8XTV - chains A and B; structure by X-ray diffraction, 1.99 A resolution.

[Chain A (and B)]
Name: 4-hydroxyphenylpyruvate dioxygenase
From: Aedes aegypti
Notes: chain B of this document is another copy of the same molecule, construct and numbering; everything in this record applies to it too
UniProt: Q16FX9 (Q16FX9_AEDAE); residues 1-381 here = UniProt positions 1-381
Amino-acid sequence (381 residues; numbered 1 to 381; the number before each row is that of its first residue):
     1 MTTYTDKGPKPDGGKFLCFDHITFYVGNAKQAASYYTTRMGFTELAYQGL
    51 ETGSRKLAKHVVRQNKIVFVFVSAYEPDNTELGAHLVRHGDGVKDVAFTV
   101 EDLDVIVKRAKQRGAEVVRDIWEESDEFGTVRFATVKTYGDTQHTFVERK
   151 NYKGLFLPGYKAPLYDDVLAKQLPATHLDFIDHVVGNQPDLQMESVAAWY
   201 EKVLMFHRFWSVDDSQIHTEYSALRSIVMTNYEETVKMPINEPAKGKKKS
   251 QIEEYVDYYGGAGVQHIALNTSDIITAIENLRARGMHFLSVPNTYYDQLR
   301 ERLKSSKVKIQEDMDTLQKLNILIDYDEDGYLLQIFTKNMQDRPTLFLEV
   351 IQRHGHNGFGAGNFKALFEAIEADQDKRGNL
Disordered / not traced: 1-3, 378-381 (chain B: 1-5, 375-381)
Bound ions: Co2+: His183, His266, Glu349 (together with A1LW3)
Residues lining bound ligands: A1LW3 ([3-ethyl-1-methyl-2,2-bis(oxidanylidene)-2$l6,1,3-benzothiadiazol-5-yl]-(1-methyl-5-oxidanyl-pyrazol-4-yl)methanone): His183, Val185, Ser226, Val228, Pro239, Gln251, His266, Leu289, Gln334, Phe336, Phe347, Glu349, Phe359, Gly360, Ala361, Asn363, Phe364, Leu367

[How chain A and chain B interact]
Contacting residue pairs (91):
  Asn28(A) - Asp91(B)  hydrogen bond
  Asn28(A) - Met340(B)  hydrogen bond (side chain-backbone)
  Asn28(A) - Gln341(B)
  Ala29(A) - Asp342(B)
  Lys30(A) - Tyr35(B)
  Lys30(A) - Asn339(B)  hydrogen bond (side chain-backbone)
  Lys30(A) - Asp342(B)  hydrogen bond (backbone-side chain)
  Gln31(A) - Ala32(B)
  Gln31(A) - Tyr35(B)
  Gln31(A) - Tyr36(B)
  Gln31(A) - Met340(B)  hydrogen bond (side chain-backbone)
  Ala32(A) - Gln31(B)
  Ser34(A) - Tyr35(B)
  Ser34(A) - Arg39(B)  hydrogen bond
  Tyr35(A) - Lys30(B)
  Tyr35(A) - Gln31(B)
  Tyr35(A) - Ser34(B)
  Tyr36(A) - Gln31(B)
  Thr38(A) - Thr38(B)
  Thr38(A) - Arg39(B)
  Thr38(A) - Leu169(B)
  Arg39(A) - Ser34(B)  hydrogen bond
  Arg39(A) - Thr38(B)
  Arg39(A) - Asp167(B)  salt bridge
  Arg39(A) - Leu169(B)
  Leu50(A) - Tyr258(B)
  Arg55(A) - Tyr258(B)  hydrogen bond
  Ala58(A) - Asp342(B)
  His60(A) - Asp342(B)  salt bridge
  Ala74(A) - Arg343(B)
  Tyr75(A) - Tyr258(B)
  Tyr75(A) - Asp342(B)
  Tyr75(A) - Arg343(B)
  Glu76(A) - Arg343(B)  hydrogen bond (backbone-side chain)
  Pro77(A) - Val87(B)
  Pro77(A) - Arg88(B)
  Pro77(A) - Asp257(B)
  Pro77(A) - Tyr258(B)
  Pro77(A) - Gly260(B)
  Pro77(A) - Arg343(B)
  Asp78(A) - Val87(B)  hydrogen bond (backbone-backbone)
  Asp78(A) - Arg88(B)
  Gly83(A) - Val87(B)
  Leu86(A) - Leu86(B)  hydrophobic
  Val87(A) - Pro77(B)
  Val87(A) - Asp78(B)  hydrogen bond (backbone-backbone)
  Val87(A) - Gly83(B)
  Val87(A) - Val87(B)  hydrophobic
  Arg88(A) - Pro77(B)
  Arg88(A) - Asp78(B)  salt bridge
  Asp91(A) - Asn28(B)  hydrogen bond
  Tyr165(A) - His287(B)
  Tyr165(A) - Lys338(B)  hydrogen bond
  Asp166(A) - His287(B)  hydrogen bond (backbone-side chain)
  Asp167(A) - Arg39(B)  salt bridge
  Asp167(A) - Gly285(B)
  Val168(A) - Arg282(B)
  Val168(A) - Ala283(B)
  Leu169(A) - Thr38(B)
  Leu169(A) - Arg39(B)
  Leu169(A) - Leu173(B)  hydrophobic
  Leu169(A) - Arg284(B)
  Leu173(A) - Leu169(B)  hydrophobic
  Asp257(A) - Pro77(B)
  Tyr258(A) - Leu50(B)
  Tyr258(A) - Arg55(B)  hydrogen bond
  Tyr258(A) - Tyr75(B)
  Tyr258(A) - Pro77(B)
  Gly260(A) - Pro77(B)
  Arg282(A) - Val168(B)
  Ala283(A) - Val168(B)
  Arg284(A) - Leu169(B)
  Gly285(A) - Asp167(B)
  Gly285(A) - Val168(B)
  His287(A) - Tyr165(B)
  His287(A) - Asp166(B)  salt bridge
  Lys338(A) - Tyr165(B)  hydrogen bond
  Asn339(A) - Lys30(B)  hydrogen bond (backbone-side chain)
  Met340(A) - Asn28(B)  hydrogen bond (backbone-side chain)
  Met340(A) - Gln31(B)  hydrogen bond (backbone-side chain)
  Gln341(A) - Asn28(B)
  Gln341(A) - Lys30(B)
  Asp342(A) - Ala29(B)
  Asp342(A) - Lys30(B)  hydrogen bond (side chain-backbone)
  Asp342(A) - Ala58(B)
  Asp342(A) - His60(B)  salt bridge
  Asp342(A) - Tyr75(B)
  Arg343(A) - Ala74(B)
  Arg343(A) - Tyr75(B)
  Arg343(A) - Glu76(B)
  Arg343(A) - Pro77(B)
Other interface residues (no listed pair), chain A (52 interface residues in all): Gly27, Thr37, Tyr47, Ser73, Asn79, Gln172, Tyr259, Pro344
Other interface residues (no listed pair), chain B (52 interface residues in all): Gly27, Thr37, Tyr47, Ser73, Asn79, Gln172, Tyr259, Pro344

[Overview]
The chain A/chain B interface involves 52 residues from each chain; the contacts include 20 hydrogen bonds and
6 salt bridges. Among the polar pairs are Arg39(A)-Asp167(B), His60(A)-Asp342(B) and Arg88(A)-Asp78(B). Bound
to chain A: compound A1LW3. His183(A), His266(A) and Glu349(A) form the Co2+ site.
Chain A and chain B are both 4-hydroxyphenylpyruvate dioxygenase (Aedes aegypti); the structure, Crystal
structure of AaHPPD-Y14150 complex, was determined by X-ray diffraction (same publication as 9LIA).
